Entry 8T22 (electron microscopy, 3.83 A resolution); this record covers chains A and C of the 4 polymer chains in the assembly.

== Chain A (and C) ==
Molecule: Spike glycoprotein
Source organism: Severe acute respiratory syndrome coronavirus 2
Notes: chain C of this document is another copy of the same molecule, construct and numbering; everything in this record applies to it too
UniProtKB: P0DTC2 (SPIKE_SARS2); residue numbers follow UniProt; this construct covers 1-88, 91-1208
Amino-acid sequence (1269 residues; row label = number of the first residue in the row; note: 2 numbers in that range are skipped by the numbering (no residue carries them; nothing is unmodelled there)):
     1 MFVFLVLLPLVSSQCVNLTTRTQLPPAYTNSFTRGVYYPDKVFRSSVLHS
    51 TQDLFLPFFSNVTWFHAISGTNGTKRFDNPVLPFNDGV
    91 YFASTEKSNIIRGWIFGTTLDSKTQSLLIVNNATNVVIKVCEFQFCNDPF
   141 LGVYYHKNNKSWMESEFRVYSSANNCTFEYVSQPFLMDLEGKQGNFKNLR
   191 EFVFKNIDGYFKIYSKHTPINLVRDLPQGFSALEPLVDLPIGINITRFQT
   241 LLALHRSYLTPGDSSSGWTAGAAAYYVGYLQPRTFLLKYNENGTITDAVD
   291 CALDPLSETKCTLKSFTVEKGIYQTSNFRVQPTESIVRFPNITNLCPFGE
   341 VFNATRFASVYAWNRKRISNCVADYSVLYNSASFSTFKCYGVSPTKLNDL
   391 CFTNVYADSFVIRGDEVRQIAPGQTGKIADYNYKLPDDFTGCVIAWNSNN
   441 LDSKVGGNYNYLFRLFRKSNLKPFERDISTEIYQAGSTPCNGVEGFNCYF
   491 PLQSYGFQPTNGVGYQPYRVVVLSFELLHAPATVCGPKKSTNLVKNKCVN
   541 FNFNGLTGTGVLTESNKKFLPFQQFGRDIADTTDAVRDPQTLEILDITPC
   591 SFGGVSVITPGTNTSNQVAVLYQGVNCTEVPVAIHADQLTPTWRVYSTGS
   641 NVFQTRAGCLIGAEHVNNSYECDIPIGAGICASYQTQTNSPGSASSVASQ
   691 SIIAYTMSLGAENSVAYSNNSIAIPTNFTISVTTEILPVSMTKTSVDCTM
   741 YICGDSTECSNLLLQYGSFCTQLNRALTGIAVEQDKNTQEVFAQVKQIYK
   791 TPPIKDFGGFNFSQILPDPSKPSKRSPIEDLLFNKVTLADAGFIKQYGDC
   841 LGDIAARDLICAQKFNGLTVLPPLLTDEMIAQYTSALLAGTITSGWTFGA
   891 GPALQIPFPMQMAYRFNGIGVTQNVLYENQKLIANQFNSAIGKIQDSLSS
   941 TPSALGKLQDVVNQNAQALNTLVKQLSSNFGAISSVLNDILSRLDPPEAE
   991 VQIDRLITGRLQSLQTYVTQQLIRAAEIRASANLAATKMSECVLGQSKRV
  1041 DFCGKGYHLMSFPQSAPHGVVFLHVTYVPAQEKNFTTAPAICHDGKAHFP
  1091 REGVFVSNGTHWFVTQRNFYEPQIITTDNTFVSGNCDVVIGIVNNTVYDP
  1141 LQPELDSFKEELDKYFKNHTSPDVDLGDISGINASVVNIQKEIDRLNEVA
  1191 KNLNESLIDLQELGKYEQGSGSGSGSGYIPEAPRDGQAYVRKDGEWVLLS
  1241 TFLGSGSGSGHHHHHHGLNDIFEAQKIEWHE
Unresolved in the structure: 1-26, 69-77, 144-164, 173-185, 246-262, 332-584, 621-640, 677-688, 828-853, 1148-1271 (chain C: 1-26, 69-77, 144-185, 246-262, 321-334, 366-374, 528-543, 621-640, 677-688, 828-853, 1148-1271)
Sequence notes: variant F453 (Tyr in P0DTC2); engineered mutation G614 (Asp in P0DTC2), G682 (Arg in P0DTC2), S683 (Arg in P0DTC2), S685 (Arg in P0DTC2), P817 (Phe in P0DTC2), P892 (Ala in P0DTC2), P899 (Ala in P0DTC2), P942 (Ala in P0DTC2), P986 (Lys in P0DTC2), P987 (Val in P0DTC2); expression tag (1209-1271)
Curated features (UniProtKB/Swiss-Prot):
  - region: N280 to C301 (Putative superantigen), R403 to D405 (Integrin-binding motif), N448 to L452, R454 to F456 (Immunodominant HLA epitope recognized by the CD8+), P681, A684 (Putative superantigen), S816 to Y837 (Fusion peptide 1), K835 to F855 (Fusion peptide 2), D1163 to E1202 (Heptad repeat 2)
  - site: R815, S816 (Cleavage)
  - glycosylation: N17 (N-linked (GlcNAc...) (complex) asparagine), N61 (N-linked (GlcNAc...) (hybrid) asparagine), N122 (N-linked (GlcNAc...) (hybrid) asparagine), N149 (N-linked (GlcNAc...) (complex) asparagine), N165 (N-linked (GlcNAc...) (complex) asparagine), N234 (N-linked (GlcNAc...) (high mannose) asparagine), N282 (N-linked (GlcNAc...) (complex) asparagine), T323 (O-linked (GalNAc) threonine), S325 (O-linked (HexNAc...) serine), N331 (N-linked (GlcNAc...) (complex) asparagine), N343 (N-linked (GlcNAc...) (complex) asparagine), N603 (N-linked (GlcNAc...) (hybrid) asparagine), N616 (N-linked (GlcNAc...) (complex) asparagine), N657 (N-linked (GlcNAc...) (complex) asparagine), T676 (O-linked (GlcNAc...) threonine), T678 (O-linked (GlcNAc...) threonine), N709 (N-linked (GlcNAc...) (high mannose) asparagine), N717 (N-linked (GlcNAc...) (hybrid) asparagine), N801 (N-linked (GlcNAc...) (hybrid) asparagine), N1074 (N-linked (GlcNAc...) (hybrid) asparagine) and 5 more in UniProt
  - natural variant: L5 (L5F: In strain: Iota/B.1.526), S13 (S13I: In strain: Epsilon/B.1.427/B.1.429), L18 (L18F: In strain: Beta/B.1.351, Gamma/P.1 and 1 more), T19 (T19I: In strain: Omicron/BQ.1.1, Omicron/XBB.1.5 and 1 more; T19R: In strain: Delta/B.1.617.2, Omicron/BA.2 and 4 more), T20 (T20N: In strain: Gamma/P.1), L24 to A27 (sequence variant, change not given here; In strain: Omicron/BA.2, Omicron/BA.2.12.1 and 6 more), P26 (P26S: In strain: Gamma/P.1), Q52 (Q52H: In strain: Omicron/EG.5.1), A67 (A67V: In strain: Eta/B.1.525, Omicron/BA.1), T95 (T95I: In strain: Iota/B.1.526, Mu/B.1.621 and 2 more), R102 (R102I: In strain: A23.1), D138 (D138Y: In strain: Gamma/P.1), 76 further natural variant entries in UniProt
  - mutagenesis: N121 (N121Q: Partial loss of biliverdin affinity), R190 (R190K: Partial loss of biliverdin affinity), N234 (N234Q: Increased resistance to neutralizing antibodies), N331 (N331Q: Reduced viral infectivity), N343 (N343Q: Reduced viral infectivity), L452 (L452R: Increased resistance to neutralizing antibodies. Decreases HLA binding to NF9 epitope. Increased binding affinity to human ACE2), A475 (A475V: Increased resistance to neutralizing antibodies), V483 (V483A: Increased resistance to neutralizing antibodies), E484 (E484D: Increased replication in human TMEM106B overexpressing cells), F490 (F490L: Increased resistance to neutralizing antibodies and human covalescent sera neutralization), Q493 (Q493N: Reduced host ACE2-binding affinity in vitro; Q493Y: Reduced host ACE2-binding affinity in vitro), N501 (N501T: Reduced host ACE2-binding affinity in vitro; N501Y: Increased binding affinity to human ACE2), 9 further mutagenesis entries in UniProt
Disulfides: C131-C166, C291-C301, C617-C649, C662-C671, C738-C760, C743-C749, C1032-C1043, C1082-C1126

== Interface between chain A and chain C ==
Pairs across the interface - 81 pairs, chain A then chain C:
  Y38(A) - F562(C)  hydrophobic
  K41(A) - F562(C)
  K41(A) - Q563(C)  hydrogen bond (side chain-backbone)
  K41(A) - Q564(C)
  V42(A) - R567(C)
  F43(A) - K557(C)
  F43(A) - R567(C)
  S45(A) - I569(C)
  V47(A) - I569(C)  hydrophobic
  D198(A) - W353(C)
  D198(A) - Y396(C)  hydrogen bond (backbone-side chain)
  G199(A) - Y396(C)  hydrogen bond (backbone-side chain)
  Y200(A) - R355(C)
  Y200(A) - Y396(C)
  Y200(A) - H519(C)  hydrogen bond
  E224(A) - K558(C)  salt bridge
  E224(A) - L560(C)
  E224(A) - P561(C)
  E224(A) - F562(C)
  P225(A) - F559(C)
  P225(A) - L560(C)  hydrogen bond (backbone-backbone)
  P225(A) - F562(C)
  P225(A) - Q563(C)  hydrogen bond (backbone-side chain)
  L226(A) - F559(C)
  L226(A) - L560(C)  hydrogen bond (backbone-backbone)
  L226(A) - P561(C)  hydrophobic
  L226(A) - F562(C)
  L226(A) - Q563(C)  hydrogen bond (backbone-backbone)
  L226(A) - R577(C)
  V227(A) - P561(C)  hydrogen bond (backbone-backbone)
  V227(A) - F562(C)
  V227(A) - Q563(C)
  D228(A) - F562(C)
  D228(A) - Q563(C)  hydrogen bond (backbone-backbone)
  D228(A) - Q564(C)
  L229(A) - Q564(C)
  E281(A) - K558(C)  salt bridge
  N282(A) - K558(C)
  D737(A) - N317(C)  hydrogen bond
  D737(A) - R319(C)  salt bridge
  D745(A) - R319(C)  salt bridge
  Q755(A) - S968(C)  hydrogen bond (backbone-side chain)
  Y756(A) - Q965(C)
  Y756(A) - S968(C)  hydrogen bond (backbone-side chain)
  Y756(A) - F970(C)
  F759(A) - Q965(C)
  F759(A) - F970(C)  hydrophobic
  R765(A) - Q1010(C)
  Q787(A) - A701(C)
  Q787(A) - N703(C)  hydrogen bond
  I788(A) - L699(C)
  I788(A) - A701(C)  hydrogen bond (backbone-backbone)
  I788(A) - E702(C)
  I788(A) - N703(C)  hydrogen bond (backbone-backbone)
  Y789(A) - N703(C)
  K790(A) - E702(C)
  K790(A) - N703(C)  hydrogen bond (side chain-backbone)
  K790(A) - S704(C)
  G857(A) - F592(C)
  M869(A) - L699(C)  hydrophobic
  Q872(A) - L699(C)
  G889(A) - K1045(C)
  A890(A) - K1045(C)  hydrogen bond (backbone-side chain)
  A890(A) - Y1047(C)
  Q895(A) - V705(C)
  Q895(A) - S711(C)
  Q895(A) - I712(C)
  Q895(A) - A713(C)
  Q895(A) - N1074(C)
  P897(A) - S711(C)
  F898(A) - Y707(C)
  Y904(A) - V1094(C)
  Y904(A) - R1107(C)
  N914(A) - S1123(C)
  S967(A) - D571(C)  hydrogen bond
  S982(A) - K386(C)  hydrogen bond (backbone-side chain)
  R983(A) - K386(C)
  R983(A) - D389(C)  salt bridge
  L1001(A) - Q1002(C)
  L1012(A) - I1013(C)  hydrophobic
  E1031(A) - R1039(C)  salt bridge
Other interface residues (no listed pair), chain A (64 interface residues in all): D40, R44, L223, G757, Q762, D796, F855, Y873, G891, P892, Q913, Y917, E918, I1013, N1023, T1027, S1030, L1034, G1035, R1039, E1144
Other interface residues (no listed pair), chain C (59 interface residues in all): V382, S383, S708, N709, T961, T1006, L1024, V1040, D1041, P1069, E1072, F1089, P1090, V1129, L1145

== In short ==
64 residues of chain A face 59 of chain C across their interface, with 20 hydrogen bonds and 6 salt bridges.
Polar contacts include E224(A)-K558(C), E281(A)-K558(C) and D737(A)-R319(C). Curated annotation (UniProt)
lists 20 mutagenesis sites on chain A.
Both chains are Spike glycoprotein (Severe acute respiratory syndrome coronavirus 2). Entry 8T22 (Cryo-EM
structure of mink variant Y453F trimeric spike protein bound to one mink ACE2 receptors at ...) was determined
by electron microscopy (same publication as 8T20, 8T21, 8T23, 8T25 and 8TAZ).
